6R21 - chains A and M of the 30 polymer chains in the assembly; structure by electron microscopy, 3.33 A resolution.

[Chain A]
Protein: Portal protein
Organism: Enterobacteria phage T7
UniProtKB: P03728 (PORTL_BPT7); residues 1-536 here = UniProt positions 1-536
Chain sequence (536 residues; each row starts with the number of its first residue):
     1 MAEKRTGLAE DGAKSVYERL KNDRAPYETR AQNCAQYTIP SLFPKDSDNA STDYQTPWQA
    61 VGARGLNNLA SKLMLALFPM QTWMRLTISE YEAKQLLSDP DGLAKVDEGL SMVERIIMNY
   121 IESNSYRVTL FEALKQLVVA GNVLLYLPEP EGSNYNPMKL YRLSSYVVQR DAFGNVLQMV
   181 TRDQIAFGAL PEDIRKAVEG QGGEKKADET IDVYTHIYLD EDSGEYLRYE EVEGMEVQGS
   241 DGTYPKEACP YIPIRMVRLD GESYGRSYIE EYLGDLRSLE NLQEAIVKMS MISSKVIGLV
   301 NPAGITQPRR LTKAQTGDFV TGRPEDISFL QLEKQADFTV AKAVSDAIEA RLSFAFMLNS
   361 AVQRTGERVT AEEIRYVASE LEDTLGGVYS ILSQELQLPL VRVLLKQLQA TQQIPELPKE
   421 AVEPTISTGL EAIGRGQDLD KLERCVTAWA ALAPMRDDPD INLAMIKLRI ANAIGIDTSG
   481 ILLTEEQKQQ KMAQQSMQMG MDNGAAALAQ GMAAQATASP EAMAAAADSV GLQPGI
Not modelled in the structure: 1-2, 486-536

[Chain M]
Protein: Tail tubular protein gp11
Organism: Enterobacteria phage T7
UniProtKB: P03746 (TUBE1_BPT7); residue numbers follow UniProt; this construct covers 1-196
Chain sequence (231 residues; row label = number of the first residue in the row; numbers below 1 keep their minus sign (Met-34 is residue -34)):
   -34 MRGSHHHHHH GMASMTGGNN MGRDLYDDDD KDPSSMRSYD MNVETAAELS AVNDILASIG
    26 EPPVSTLEGD ANADAANARR ILNKINRQIQ SRGWTFNIEE GITLLPDVYS NLIVYSDDYL
    86 SLMSTSGQSI YVNRGGYVYD RTSQSDRFDS GITVNIIRLR DYDEMPECFR YWIVTKASRQ
   146 FNNRFFGAPE VEGVLQEEED EARRLCMEYE MDYGGYNMLD GDAFTSGLLT R
Not modelled in the structure: -34 to 6
Disulfides: Cys133-Cys171
Construct notes: initiating methionine (-34); expression tag (-33 to 0)

[How chain A and chain M interact]
Pairs across the interface - 14 pairs, chain A then chain M:
  Gln55(A) - Arg196(M)  hydrogen bond (side chain-backbone)
  Thr56(A) - Arg196(M)
  Trp58(A) - Arg196(M)
  Lys288(A) - Leu184(M)
  Lys288(A) - Leu194(M)
  Met291(A) - Thr190(M)
  Met291(A) - Leu193(M)  hydrophobic
  Met291(A) - Leu194(M)  hydrophobic
  Ile292(A) - Leu184(M)  hydrophobic
  Ser294(A) - Phe189(M)
  Ser294(A) - Leu193(M)
  Lys295(A) - Asp187(M)  salt bridge
  Lys295(A) - Phe189(M)
  Lys295(A) - Thr190(M)
Other interface residues (no listed pair), chain A (10 interface residues in all): Pro57, Val287
Other interface residues (no listed pair), chain M (8 interface residues in all): Met183
Interface features reported in the paper:
  - interface residues, chain M: Arg196(M)

[Summary]
Chain A and chain M form an interface of 10 and 8 residues respectively; the contacts include 1 hydrogen bond
and 1 salt bridge. Polar contacts include Lys295(A)-Asp187(M) and Gln55(A)-Arg196(M). The paper reports the
interface residue Arg196(M).
Here chain A is Portal protein and chain M is Tail tubular protein gp11, both from Enterobacteria phage T7.
Entry 6R21 (Cryo-EM structure of T7 bacteriophage fiberless tail complex) was determined by electron
microscopy (same publication as 6QWP, 6QX5 and 6QXM).
